PDB entry 6CWB | X-ray diffraction, 2.85 A resolution | chains A and C of the 4 polymer chains in the assembly

Chain A:
Molecule: Antigen-presenting glycoprotein CD1d1
Organism: Mus musculus
Reference sequence: A0A0R4J090 (A0A0R4J090_MOUSE); residues 1-279 here correspond to UniProt positions 19-297 (UniProt number = residue number + 18)
Amino-acid sequence (285 residues; each row starts with the number of its first residue):
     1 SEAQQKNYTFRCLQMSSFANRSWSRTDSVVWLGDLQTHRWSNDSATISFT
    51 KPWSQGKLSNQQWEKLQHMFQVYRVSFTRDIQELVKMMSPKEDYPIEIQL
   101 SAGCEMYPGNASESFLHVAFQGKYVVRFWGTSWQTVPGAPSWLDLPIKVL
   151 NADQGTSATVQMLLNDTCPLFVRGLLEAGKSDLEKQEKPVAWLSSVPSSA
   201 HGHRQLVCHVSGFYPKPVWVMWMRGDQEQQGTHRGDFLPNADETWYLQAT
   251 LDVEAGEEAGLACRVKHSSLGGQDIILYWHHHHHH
Not modelled in the structure: 1-6, 197-203, 280-285
Disulfide bonds: Cys104-Cys168, Cys208-Cys263
Covalently attached groups: N-acetylglucosamine (NAG) linked to Asn20, Asn42; glycan linked to Asn165
Differences from the reference sequence: expression tag (280-285)
Small-molecule neighbours: FJJ ((5R,6S,7S)-5,6-dihydroxy-7-(octanoylamino)-N-[(1E)-4-phenylbutylidene]-8-{[(2S,3R,4S,5R,6R)-3,4,5-trihydroxy-6-(hydroxymethyl)tetrahydro-2H-pyran-2-yl]oxy}octanamide (non-preferred name)): Met69, Val72, Tyr73, Ser76, Phe77, Asp80, Ile81, Leu84, Leu100, Leu116, Val118, Phe120, Val126, Trp133, Trp142, Leu143, Pro146, Leu150, Asp153, Gly155, Thr156, Thr159, Val160, Leu163

Chain C:
Molecule: Chimeric T cell antigen receptor alpha chain Va14, Va24, Ja18
Organism: Mus musculus
Amino-acid sequence (209 residues; each row starts with the number of its first residue; numbering starts at 0):
     0 MKTQVEQSPQSLVVRQGENCVLQCNYSVTPDNHLRWFKQDTGKGLVSLTV
    50 LVDQKDKTSNGRYSATLDKDAKHSTLHITATLLDDTATYICVVGDRGSAL
   100 GRLHFGAGTQLIVIPDIQNPDPAVYQLRDSKSSDKSVCLFTDFDSQTNVS
   150 QSKDSDVYITDKCVLDMRSMDFKSNSAVAWSNKSDFACANAFNNSIIPED
   200 TFFPSPESS
Not modelled in the structure: 0-1, 183-184, 205-208
Disulfide bonds: Cys23-Cys90, Cys137-Cys187
Small-molecule neighbours: FJJ ((5R,6S,7S)-5,6-dihydroxy-7-(octanoylamino)-N-[(1E)-4-phenylbutylidene]-8-{[(2S,3R,4S,5R,6R)-3,4,5-trihydroxy-6-(hydroxymethyl)tetrahydro-2H-pyran-2-yl]oxy}octanamide (non-preferred name)): Pro29, Asn31, Asp94, Arg95, Gly96

How chain A and chain C interact:
Residue-residue contacts - 18 pairs, chain A then chain C:
  Val72(A) - Thr28(C)
  Val72(A) - Pro29(C)
  Ser76(A) - Pro29(C)
  Ser76(A) - Arg95(C)  hydrogen bond (backbone-side chain)
  Arg79(A) - Asp94(C)  salt bridge
  Arg79(A) - Arg95(C)
  Arg79(A) - Leu99(C)  hydrogen bond (side chain-backbone)
  Arg79(A) - Arg101(C)
  Asp80(A) - Arg95(C)  salt bridge
  Asp80(A) - Leu99(C)
  Glu83(A) - Leu99(C)
  Glu83(A) - Arg101(C)  salt bridge
  Leu84(A) - Leu99(C)  hydrophobic
  Met87(A) - Leu99(C)  hydrophobic
  Val149(A) - Ser97(C)
  Val149(A) - Leu99(C)  hydrophobic
  Ala152(A) - Gly96(C)
  Asp153(A) - Gly96(C)
Interface residues without a listed pair, chain A (11 interface residues in all): Leu150
Interface residues without a listed pair, chain C (10 interface residues in all): Asn31, Gly100

Summary:
11 residues of chain A and 10 residues of chain C are in contact, with 2 hydrogen bonds and 3 salt bridges.
Among the polar pairs are Arg79(A)-Asp94(C), Asp80(A)-Arg95(C) and Glu83(A)-Arg101(C). Compound FJJ is bound
between chain A and chain C.
Chain A is Antigen-presenting glycoprotein CD1d1 and chain C is Chimeric T cell antigen receptor alpha chain
Va14, Va24, Ja18, both from Mus musculus; the structure, Structure of alpha-GSA[8,4P] bound by CD1d and in
complex with the Va14Vb8.2 TCR, was determined by X-ray diffraction, deposited together with 6C5M, 6C69, 6C6A,
6C6C, 6C6E, 6C6H and 10 further entries.
